Entry 9CA4 (electron microscopy, 3.01 A resolution); this record covers chains A and E of the 4 polymer chains in the assembly.

# Chain A
Molecule: DNA topoisomerase 3-beta-1
From: Homo sapiens
Notes: EC 5.6.2.1
Reference sequence: O95985 (TOP3B_HUMAN); numbering as in UniProt (aligned over 1-611)
Sequence (612 residues; each row starts with the number of its first residue; numbering starts at 0):
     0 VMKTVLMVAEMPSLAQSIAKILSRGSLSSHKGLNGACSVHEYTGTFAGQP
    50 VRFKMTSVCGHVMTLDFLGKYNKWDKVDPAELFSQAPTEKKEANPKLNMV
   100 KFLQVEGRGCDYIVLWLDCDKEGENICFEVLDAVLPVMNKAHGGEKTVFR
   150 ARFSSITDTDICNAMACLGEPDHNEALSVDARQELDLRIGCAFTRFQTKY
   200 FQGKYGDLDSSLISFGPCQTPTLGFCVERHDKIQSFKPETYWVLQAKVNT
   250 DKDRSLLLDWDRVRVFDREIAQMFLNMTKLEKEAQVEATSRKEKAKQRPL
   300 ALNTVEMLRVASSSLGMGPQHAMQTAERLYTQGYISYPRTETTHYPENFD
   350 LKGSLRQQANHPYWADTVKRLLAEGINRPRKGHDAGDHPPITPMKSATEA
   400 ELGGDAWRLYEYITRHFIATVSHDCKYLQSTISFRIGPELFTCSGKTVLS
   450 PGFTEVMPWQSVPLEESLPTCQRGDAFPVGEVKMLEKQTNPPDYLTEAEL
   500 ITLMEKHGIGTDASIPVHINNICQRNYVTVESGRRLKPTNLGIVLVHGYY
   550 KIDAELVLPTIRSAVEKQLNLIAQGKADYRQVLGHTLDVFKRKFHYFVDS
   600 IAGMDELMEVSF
Sequence notes: expression tag (0); engineered mutation Met10 (Lys in O95985)
Modified positions: Tyr336 (O-phosphotyrosine; PTR)
Bound ions: Mn2+ site 1: Glu9, Asp117, Tyr336 (shared with A2(E) of chain E); Mn2+ site 2: Glu340, Asp511
From the paper describing this entry:
  - mutagenesis - K10M: decreased catalytic activity on RNA (citing earlier work)
  - mutagenesis - K10M: abolished catalytic activity

# Chain E
Molecule: 6-nt RNA strand
Sequence (6 nucleotides; numbered -3 to 2; the number before each row is that of its first residue; numbers below 1 keep their minus sign (A-3 is residue -3)):
    -3 ACUAAA
Bound ions: Mn2+: A2 (shared with Glu9(A), Asp117(A), Tyr336(A) of chain A)

# Chain A / chain E interface
Residue-residue contacts (40):
  Glu9(A) - A2(E)  phosphate contact
  Gly59(A) - A2(E)  sugar contact
  His60(A) - A1(E)  sugar contact
  His60(A) - A2(E)  hydrogen bond to the base
  Thr63(A) - A0(E)  hydrogen bond to the base
  Asp65(A) - C-2(E)  hydrogen bond to the base
  Asn71(A) - C-2(E)  base contact
  Trp73(A) - A-3(E)  stacking on the base
  Trp73(A) - C-2(E)  base contact
  Glu121(A) - A1(E)  sugar contact
  Glu121(A) - A2(E)  phosphate contact
  Ile125(A) - A2(E)  sugar contact
  Arg181(A) - A1(E)  sugar contact
  Asp185(A) - U-1(E)  hydrogen bond to the sugar
  Asp185(A) - A0(E)  sugar contact
  Leu186(A) - U-1(E)  base contact
  Ile188(A) - U-1(E)  sugar contact
  Gly189(A) - C-2(E)  sugar contact
  Cys190(A) - C-2(E)  base contact
  Thr193(A) - C-2(E)  hydrogen bond to the sugar
  Arg194(A) - C-2(E)  hydrogen bond to the base
  Leu211(A) - C-2(E)  sugar contact
  Ser213(A) - U-1(E)  phosphate contact
  Phe214(A) - U-1(E)  sugar contact
  Gly215(A) - U-1(E)  phosphate contact
  Pro216(A) - U-1(E)  sugar contact
  Cys217(A) - A0(E)  hydrogen bond to the phosphate
  Cys217(A) - A1(E)  phosphate contact
  Gln218(A) - U-1(E)  phosphate contact
  Gln218(A) - A0(E)  hydrogen bond to the phosphate
  Tyr336(A) - A2(E)  phosphate contact
  Thr510(A) - A1(E)  phosphate contact
  Thr510(A) - A2(E)  hydrogen bond to the phosphate
  Ala512(A) - A2(E)  phosphate contact
  Ser513(A) - A1(E)  hydrogen bond to the phosphate
  His517(A) - A1(E)  salt bridge to the phosphate
  Arg524(A) - C-2(E)  salt bridge to the phosphate
  Arg524(A) - U-1(E)  salt bridge to the phosphate
  Arg561(A) - A0(E)  phosphate contact
  Arg561(A) - A1(E)  salt bridge to the phosphate
Also at the interface, not in a pair above, chain A (35 interface residues in all): Asp74, Asp117, Gly509, Asp511

# In short
The interface between chain A and chain E involves 35 residues on one side and 6 on the other, with 10
hydrogen bonds, 4 salt bridges and 1 aromatic stacking contact. Polar contacts include His60(A)-A2(E),
Thr63(A)-A0(E) and Asp65(A)-C-2(E). The paper reports that K10M of chain A reduces catalytic activity on RNA;
K10M of chain A abolishes catalytic activity.
Here chain A is DNA topoisomerase 3-beta-1 (Homo sapiens) and chain E is a 6-nt RNA strand. Entry 9CA4 (Human
TOP3B-TDRD3 core complex in RNA rejoining state) was determined by electron microscopy (same publication as
9C9W, 9C9Y, 9CA0, 9CA1, 9CAG, 9CAH and 3 further entries).
